PDB entry 5Z4P | X-ray diffraction, 2.50 A resolution | chains B and E of the 6 polymer chains in the assembly

# Chain B
Protein: Tubulin beta-2B chain
From: Bos taurus
Reference sequence: Q6B856 (TBB2B_BOVIN); the author numbering skips numbers that UniProt does not, so the offset changes along the chain: 1-42 = UniProt 1-42; 45-360 = UniProt 43-358; 369-441 = UniProt 359-431
Sequence (431 residues; each row starts with the number of its first residue; note: 10 numbers in that range are skipped by the numbering (no residue carries them; nothing is unmodelled there)):
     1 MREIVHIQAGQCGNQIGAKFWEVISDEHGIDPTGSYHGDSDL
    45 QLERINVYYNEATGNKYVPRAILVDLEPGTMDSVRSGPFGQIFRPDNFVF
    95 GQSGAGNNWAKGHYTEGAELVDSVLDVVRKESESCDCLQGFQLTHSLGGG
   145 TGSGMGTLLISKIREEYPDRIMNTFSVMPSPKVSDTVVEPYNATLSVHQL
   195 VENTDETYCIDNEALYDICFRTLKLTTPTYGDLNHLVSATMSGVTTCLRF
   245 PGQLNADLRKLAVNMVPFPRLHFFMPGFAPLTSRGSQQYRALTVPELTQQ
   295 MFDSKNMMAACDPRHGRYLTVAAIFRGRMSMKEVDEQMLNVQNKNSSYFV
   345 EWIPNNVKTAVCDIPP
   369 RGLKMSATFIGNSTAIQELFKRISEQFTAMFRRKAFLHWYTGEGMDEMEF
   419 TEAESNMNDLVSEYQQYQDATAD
Disordered / not traced: 278-281, 439-441
Bound ions: Mg2+: Gln11, Asp179 (together with GDP); Ca2+ site 1: Glu110, Glu113; Ca2+ site 2 near Glu113 (its only coordinating residue here)
Small-molecule neighbours:
  - 97O (6,7,8-trimethoxy-1-(4-methoxyphenyl)-4,5-dihydro-2H-benzo[e]indazole): Val238, Cys241, Leu242, Leu248, Asn249, Ala250, Asp251, Lys254, Leu255, Asn258, Met259, Thr314, Val315, Ala316, Ala317, Ile318, Asn350, Lys352, Thr353, Ala354, Ile378
  - GDP (guanosine-5'-diphosphate): Gly10, Gln11, Cys12, Gly13, Gln15, Ile16, Asp69, Asn101, Ser140, Gly142, Gly143, Gly144, Thr145, Gly146, Ser147, Val171, Pro173, Val177, Asp179, Glu183, Asn206, Leu209, Tyr224, Leu227, Asn228
UniProt features mapped onto this chain:
  - motif: Met1 to Ile4 (MREI motif)
  - binding site (GTP): Gln11, Glu71, Ser140, Gly144, Thr145, Gly146, Asn206, Asn228
  - binding site (Mg(2+)): Glu71
  - modified residue: Ser40 (Phosphoserine), Thr57 (Phosphothreonine), Lys60 (N6-acetyllysine), Ser174 (Phosphoserine), Thr287 (Phosphothreonine), Thr292 (Phosphothreonine), Arg320 (Omega-N-methylarginine)
  - cross-link (Glycyl lysine isopeptide (Lys-Gly)): Lys60 (interchain with G-Cter in ubiquitin), Lys326 (interchain with G-Cter in ubiquitin)

# Chain E
Protein: Stathmin-4
From: Rattus norvegicus
Reference sequence: P63043 (STMN4_RAT); residues -43 to 141 here correspond to UniProt positions 1-185 (UniProt number = residue number + 44)
Sequence (185 residues; each row starts with the number of its first residue; numbers below 1 keep their minus sign (Met-43 is residue -43)):
   -43 MTLAAYKEKMKELPLVSLFCSCFLSDPLNKSSYKYEADTVDLNWCVISDM
     7 EVIELNKCTSGQSFEVILKPPSFDGVPEFNASLPRRRDPSLEEIQKKLEA
    57 AEERRKYQEAELLKHLAEKREHEREVIQKAIEENNNFIKMAKEKLAQKME
   107 SNKENREAHLAAMLERLQEKDKHAEEVRKNKELKE
Disordered / not traced: -43 to 5, 29-43
UniProt features mapped onto this chain:
  - modified residue: Ser46 (Phosphoserine)
  - lipidation (S-palmitoyl cysteine): Cys-24, Cys-22

# Interface between chain B and chain E
Residue-residue contacts (24):
  His107(B) - Lys75(E)  hydrogen bond
  Tyr108(B) - His78(E)  hydrogen bond
  Tyr108(B) - Glu79(E)
  Tyr108(B) - Val82(E)  hydrophobic
  Tyr108(B) - Ile83(E)
  Leu152(B) - Glu79(E)
  Ser155(B) - Lys75(E)
  Ser155(B) - Arg76(E)  hydrogen bond
  Ser155(B) - Glu79(E)
  Lys156(B) - Arg76(E)
  Lys156(B) - Glu79(E)  salt bridge
  Arg158(B) - Leu68(E)
  Glu159(B) - Leu72(E)
  Glu159(B) - Arg76(E)  salt bridge
  Pro162(B) - Glu65(E)
  Pro162(B) - Leu68(E)  hydrophobic
  Glu411(B) - Val82(E)
  Glu411(B) - Ala86(E)
  Gly412(B) - Val82(E)
  Gly412(B) - Lys85(E)
  Gly412(B) - Ala86(E)
  Met413(B) - Val82(E)
  Asp414(B) - Lys85(E)  salt bridge
  Glu417(B) - His78(E)  salt bridge
Other interface residues (no listed pair), chain B (16 interface residues in all): Thr109, Thr409, Gly410
Other interface residues (no listed pair), chain E (12 interface residues in all): Glu89

# Summary
Chain B and chain E form an interface of 16 and 12 residues respectively; the contacts include 3 hydrogen
bonds and 4 salt bridges. Among the polar pairs are Lys156(B)-Glu79(E), Glu159(B)-Arg76(E) and
Asp414(B)-Lys85(E). Ligands of chain B: GDP and compound 97O.
Here chain B is Tubulin beta-2B chain (Bos taurus) and chain E is Stathmin-4 (Rattus norvegicus). Entry 5Z4P
(Crystal structure of tubulin-stathmin-TTL-Compound TCA complex) was determined by X-ray diffraction.
